7UY2 - chains A and C; structure by X-ray diffraction, 2.51 A resolution.

# Chain A
Name: E3 ubiquitin-protein ligase RNF31
From: Homo sapiens
Notes: EC 6.3.2.-
Reference sequence: Q96EP0 (RNF31_HUMAN); numbering as in UniProt (aligned over 1-179)
Sequence (184 residues; row label = number of the first residue in the row; numbers below 1 keep their minus sign (Gly-4 is residue -4)):
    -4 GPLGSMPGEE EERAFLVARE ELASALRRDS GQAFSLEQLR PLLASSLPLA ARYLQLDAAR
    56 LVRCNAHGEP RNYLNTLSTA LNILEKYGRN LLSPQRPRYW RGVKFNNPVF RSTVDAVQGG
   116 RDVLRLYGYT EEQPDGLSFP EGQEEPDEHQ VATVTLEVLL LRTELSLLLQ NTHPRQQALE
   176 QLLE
Disordered / not traced: -4 to 2, 178-179
Differences from the reference sequence: expression tag (-4 to 0)
Swiss-Prot annotation at these positions:
  - natural variant: Leu72 (L72P: In IMD115)
  - mutagenesis: Tyr82 (Y82A: Abolished interaction with OTULIN; Y82F: Reduced interaction with OTULIN), Asn85 (N85A: Reduced interaction with OTULIN), Lys99 (K99E: Reduced interaction with OTULIN), Asn101 (N101R: Does not affect interaction with OTULIN), Asn102 (N102A: Abolished interaction with SPATA2; N102D: Abolished interaction with OTULIN), Val104 (V104A: Reduced interaction with OTULIN)

# Chain C
Name: Helicon FP06649
Sequence (14 residues; row label = number of the first residue in the row):
     4 FTDCQLAAAV CMTY
Covalent attachments: N,N'-(1,4-phenylene)diacetamide (WHL) linked to Cys7, Cys14; amino group (NH2) linked to Tyr17

# How chain A and chain C interact
Contacting residue pairs (25; chain A residue first):
  Asn77(A) - Asp6(C)
  Asn77(A) - Leu9(C)
  Ile78(A) - Val13(C)  hydrophobic
  Lys81(A) - Asp6(C)  salt bridge
  Lys81(A) - Leu9(C)
  Lys81(A) - Ala10(C)
  Tyr82(A) - Val13(C)  hydrophobic
  Tyr82(A) - Thr16(C)  hydrogen bond
  Tyr82(A) - Tyr17(C)
  Asn85(A) - Val13(C)
  Asn85(A) - Tyr17(C)  hydrogen bond
  Pro92(A) - Tyr17(C)  hydrophobic
  Tyr94(A) - Tyr17(C)
  Trp95(A) - Tyr17(C)  hydrophobic
  Gly97(A) - Thr16(C)
  Gly97(A) - Tyr17(C)
  Val98(A) - Thr16(C)
  Lys99(A) - Thr16(C)  hydrogen bond (backbone-backbone)
  Lys99(A) - Tyr17(C)
  Asn102(A) - Met15(C)
  Val104(A) - Phe4(C)  hydrophobic
  Val104(A) - Leu9(C)  hydrophobic
  Val104(A) - Ala12(C)  hydrophobic
  Ser107(A) - Phe4(C)
  Tyr124(A) - Tyr17(C)
Also at the interface, not in a pair above, chain A (18 interface residues in all): Thr74, Phe105, Thr108
Also at the interface, not in a pair above, chain C (10 interface residues in all): Gln8

# Summary
Chain A and chain C form an interface of 18 and 10 residues respectively, with 3 hydrogen bonds and 1 salt
bridge. Among the polar pairs are Lys81(A)-Asp6(C), Tyr82(A)-Thr16(C) and Asn85(A)-Tyr17(C). UniProt lists 6
mutagenesis sites on chain A.
Chain A is E3 ubiquitin-protein ligase RNF31 (Homo sapiens) and chain C is Helicon FP06649; the structure,
Structure of RNF31 in complex with FP06649, a Helicon Polypeptide, was determined by X-ray diffraction (same
publication as 7UWI, 7UWO, 7UX5, 7UXI, 7UXJ, 7UXK and 7 further entries).
